Entry 3SK3 (X-ray diffraction, 1.90 A resolution); this record covers chains A and B.

# Chain A (and B)
Name: Acetate kinase
Source organism: Salmonella enterica subsp. enterica serovar Typhimurium
Notes: EC 2.7.2.1; chain B of this document is another copy of the same molecule, construct and numbering; everything in this record applies to it too
UniProtKB: P63411 (ACKA_SALTY); numbering as in UniProt (aligned over 1-400)
Amino-acid sequence (415 residues; each row starts with the number of its first residue; numbers below 1 keep their minus sign (Met-14 is residue -14)):
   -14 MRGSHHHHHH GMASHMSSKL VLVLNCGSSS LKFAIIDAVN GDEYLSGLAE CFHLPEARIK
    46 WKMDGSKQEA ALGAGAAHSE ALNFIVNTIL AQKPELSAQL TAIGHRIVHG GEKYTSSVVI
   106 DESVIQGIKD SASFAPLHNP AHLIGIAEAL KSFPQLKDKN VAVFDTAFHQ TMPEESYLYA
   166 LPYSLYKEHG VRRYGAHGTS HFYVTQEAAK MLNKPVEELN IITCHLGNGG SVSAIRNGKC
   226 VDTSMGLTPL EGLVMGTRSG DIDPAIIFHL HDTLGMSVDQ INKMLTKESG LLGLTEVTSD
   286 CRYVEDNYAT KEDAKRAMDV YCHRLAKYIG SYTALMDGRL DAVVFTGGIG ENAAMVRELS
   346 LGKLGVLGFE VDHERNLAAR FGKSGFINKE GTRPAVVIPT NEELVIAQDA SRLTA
Disordered / not traced: -14 to 2, 238-244, 271-276 (chain B: -14 to 1, 265-276)
Construct notes: expression tag (-14 to 0)
Cystine bridges: Cys36-Cys286
Curated features (UniProtKB/Swiss-Prot):
  - active site: Asp150 (Proton donor/acceptor)
  - binding site (Mg(2+)): Asn10, Glu387
  - binding site (ATP): Lys17, His210 to Gly214, Asp285 to Arg287, Gly333 to Asn337
  - binding site (substrate): Arg91
  - site (Transition state stabilizer): His182, Arg243
From the paper describing this entry:
  - conformationally variable residues (loop rearrangement, order/disorder transition): Leu238 to Ser244, Thr258 to Leu270, Gln265 to Leu276, Leu277 to Ala294
  - binding site for citric acid: Arg178, Met230, Asp257, Thr258, Leu259, Gly260, Arg309, Lys312, Tyr313
  - specificity-determining residues: Val93, Ala181 (proposed by the authors, not directly observed)

# Interface between chain A and chain B
Contacting residue pairs (83):
  Glu159(A) - Arg301(B)  salt bridge
  Glu160(A) - Val305(B)
  Glu160(A) - His308(B)
  Ser161(A) - His308(B)
  Leu163(A) - Arg301(B)
  Ala165(A) - Pro234(B)  hydrophobic
  Ala165(A) - Arg309(B)
  Leu166(A) - Leu235(B)  hydrophobic
  Pro167(A) - Asp291(B)
  Tyr168(A) - Asp291(B)  hydrogen bond (backbone-side chain)
  Tyr168(A) - Arg301(B)
  Asp227(A) - His308(B)  salt bridge
  Asp227(A) - Lys312(B)  salt bridge
  Thr233(A) - Ala165(B)  hydrogen bond (side chain-backbone)
  Gly237(A) - Leu166(B)
  Asp248(A) - Ser118(B)
  Ala250(A) - Phe119(B)  hydrophobic
  Ile251(A) - Ser118(B)
  Phe253(A) - Tyr164(B)
  Phe253(A) - Leu166(B)  hydrophobic
  Phe253(A) - Leu170(B)  hydrophobic
  Phe253(A) - Val176(B)  hydrophobic
  His254(A) - Tyr164(B)
  His254(A) - Met230(B)
  His254(A) - Pro234(B)  hydrogen bond (side chain-backbone)
  His254(A) - Leu238(B)
  Leu255(A) - Leu235(B)  hydrophobic
  Leu255(A) - Leu238(B)  hydrophobic
  Asp257(A) - Tyr164(B)
  Asp257(A) - Arg178(B)  salt bridge
  Thr258(A) - Gly231(B)
  Thr258(A) - Pro234(B)
  Thr258(A) - Arg309(B)  hydrogen bond (backbone-side chain)
  Thr258(A) - Tyr313(B)
  Leu259(A) - Pro234(B)  hydrophobic
  Arg301(A) - Glu159(B)  salt bridge
  Arg301(A) - Leu163(B)
  Arg301(A) - Tyr168(B)
  Asp304(A) - Glu160(B)
  Val305(A) - Glu160(B)
  His308(A) - Glu160(B)
  His308(A) - Ser161(B)
  His308(A) - Asp227(B)  salt bridge
  His308(A) - Leu320(B)
  Arg309(A) - Leu163(B)  hydrogen bond (side chain-backbone)
  Arg309(A) - Tyr164(B)
  Arg309(A) - Ala165(B)
  Ala311(A) - Ala319(B)  hydrophobic
  Lys312(A) - Asp227(B)  salt bridge
  Lys312(A) - Ser316(B)
  Lys312(A) - Tyr317(B)
  Lys312(A) - Ala319(B)
  Gly315(A) - Gly315(B)
  Gly315(A) - Ser316(B)
  Ser316(A) - Lys312(B)
  Ser316(A) - Gly315(B)
  Ser316(A) - Ser316(B)
  Tyr317(A) - Lys312(B)
  Thr318(A) - Gly315(B)
  Thr318(A) - Lys348(B)
  Thr318(A) - Leu349(B)
  Thr318(A) - Val351(B)
  Ala319(A) - Ala311(B)  hydrophobic
  Ala319(A) - Lys312(B)
  Ala319(A) - Lys348(B)
  Ala319(A) - Leu349(B)  hydrophobic
  Leu320(A) - His308(B)
  Leu320(A) - Lys312(B)
  Gly323(A) - Gly350(B)
  Gly323(A) - Val351(B)
  Arg324(A) - Val351(B)
  Leu325(A) - Val351(B)
  Lys348(A) - Glu160(B)  salt bridge
  Lys348(A) - Thr318(B)
  Lys348(A) - Ala319(B)
  Leu349(A) - Thr318(B)
  Leu349(A) - Ala319(B)  hydrophobic
  Val351(A) - Thr318(B)
  Val351(A) - Met321(B)  hydrophobic
  Val351(A) - Gly323(B)
  Val351(A) - Arg324(B)
  Leu352(A) - Thr318(B)
  Leu352(A) - Leu352(B)  hydrophobic
Also at the interface, not in a pair above, chain A (43 interface residues in all): His256, Gly350, Arg378
Also at the interface, not in a pair above, chain B (49 interface residues in all): Pro121, Pro167, Leu232, Glu290, Asp298, Asp304, Leu325, Arg378

# Summary
The interface between chain A and chain B involves 43 residues on one side and 49 on the other, with 5
hydrogen bonds and 8 salt bridges. Polar pairs include Glu159(A)-Arg301(B), Asp227(A)-His308(B) and
Asp227(A)-Lys312(B). From the paper: a binding site for citric acid at Arg178(A), Met230(A) and Asp257(A)
among others; specificity determinants Val93(A) and Ala181(A).
Chain A and chain B are both Acetate kinase (Salmonella enterica subsp. enterica serovar Typhimurium); the
structure, Crystal structure of Salmonella typhimurium acetate kinase (AckA) with citrate bound at the dimeric
interface, was determined by X-ray diffraction, deposited together with 3SLC.
